Entry 7DG2 (X-ray diffraction, 1.70 A resolution); this record covers chains A and C of the 3 polymer chains in the assembly.

[Chain A]
Molecule: Non-structural maintenance of chromosomes element 1 homolog
From: Xenopus laevis
Notes: EC 2.3.2.27
UniProt: Q6PAF4 (NSE1_XENLA); residue numbers follow UniProt; this construct covers 3-248
Chain sequence (247 residues; each row starts with the number of its first residue):
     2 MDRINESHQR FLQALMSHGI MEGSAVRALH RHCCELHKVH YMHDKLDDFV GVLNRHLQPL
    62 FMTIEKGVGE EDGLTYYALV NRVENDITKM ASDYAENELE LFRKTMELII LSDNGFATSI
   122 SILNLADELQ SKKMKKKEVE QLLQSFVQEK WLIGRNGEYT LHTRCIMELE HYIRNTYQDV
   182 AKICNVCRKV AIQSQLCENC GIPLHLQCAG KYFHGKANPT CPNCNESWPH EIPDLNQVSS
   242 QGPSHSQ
Disordered / not traced: 216, 234-248
Construct notes: expression tag (2)
Bound ions: Zn2+ site 1: Cys185, Cys188, His206, Cys209; Zn2+ site 2: Cys198, Cys201, Cys222, Cys225
Swiss-Prot annotation at these positions:
  - zinc finger: Cys185 to Asn226 (RING-type)

[Chain C]
Molecule: MAGE domain-containing protein
From: Xenopus laevis
UniProt: A0A1L8G3Z0 (A0A1L8G3Z0_XENLA); numbering as in UniProt (aligned over 45-260)
Chain sequence (217 residues; each row starts with the number of its first residue):
    44 MQNHSQEQVN LKVGEVVQYL LIKDQKKLPI KRADIVRSVI KEYKDIYPEI IHRAQITLQQ
   104 VFGFQLEEID TKSHIYILTN KLQRVQGDGM RVDENTSKLG LLMVILSLIF MKGNTAKESA
   164 IWEMLRRLRI EPGEMHSEFG DVKKLVTEEF VKQKYLEYNK VPHIDPVEYE FRWGQRAFKE
   224 TSKMKVLEFV SKIQQKDPKS WTTQYKDAQE QTQVAGR
Disordered / not traced: 44-46, 254-260
Construct notes: expression tag (44)
From the paper describing this entry:
  - contacts within the chain: Phe153-Leu230, Met154-Leu230, Trp165-Pro175, Leu230-Trp244, Leu230-Tyr248
  - mutagenesis - K187E/K195E (Kd 4.10 uM): decreased binding to DNA
  - disease-associated variants - P175L, L230F: decreased binding to Non-structural maintenance of chromosomes element 4 (proposed by the authors, not directly observed)

[How chain A and chain C interact]
Contacting residue pairs - 53 pairs, chain A then chain C:
  Ile5(A) - Gln103(C)
  Ile5(A) - Val104(C)  hydrophobic
  Glu7(A) - Leu125(C)
  Gln10(A) - Gln102(C)  hydrogen bond (side chain-backbone)
  Gln10(A) - Gln103(C)  hydrogen bond (side chain-backbone)
  Gln10(A) - Val104(C)
  Gln10(A) - Phe105(C)
  Gln10(A) - Gly106(C)
  Gln10(A) - Leu125(C)
  Arg11(A) - Leu125(C)
  Arg11(A) - Gln126(C)  hydrogen bond (side chain-backbone)
  Arg11(A) - Asp131(C)
  Leu13(A) - Val104(C)
  Leu13(A) - Phe105(C)  hydrophobic
  Gln14(A) - Phe105(C)  hydrogen bond (side chain-backbone)
  Gln14(A) - Gly106(C)
  Gln14(A) - Phe107(C)
  Gln14(A) - Asn123(C)  hydrogen bond
  Gln14(A) - Leu125(C)
  Gln14(A) - Met133(C)
  Ala15(A) - Gly132(C)
  Met17(A) - Phe105(C)  hydrophobic
  Met17(A) - Phe107(C)  hydrophobic
  Ser18(A) - Met133(C)
  Ser18(A) - Arg134(C)  hydrogen bond (side chain-backbone)
  His19(A) - Gly132(C)  hydrogen bond (side chain-backbone)
  His19(A) - Met133(C)
  His19(A) - Arg134(C)
  His33(A) - Gly130(C)  hydrogen bond (side chain-backbone)
  His57(A) - Val104(C)
  Leu58(A) - Val104(C)  hydrophobic
  Leu58(A) - Phe105(C)  hydrophobic
  Leu61(A) - Gly57(C)
  Leu61(A) - Val60(C)  hydrophobic
  Leu61(A) - Gln61(C)
  Leu61(A) - Phe105(C)  hydrophobic
  Phe62(A) - Gln61(C)
  Met63(A) - Phe105(C)  hydrophobic
  Val84(A) - Gln61(C)
  Asn86(A) - Gln61(C)
  Ile88(A) - Glu58(C)
  Ile88(A) - Tyr62(C)
  Ile88(A) - Ile65(C)
  Thr89(A) - Ile65(C)
  Met91(A) - Tyr62(C)  hydrophobic
  Met91(A) - Ile65(C)
  Met91(A) - Lys66(C)
  Ala92(A) - Ile65(C)
  Ala92(A) - Gln68(C)
  Ser93(A) - Gln68(C)  hydrogen bond (backbone-side chain)
  Ser93(A) - Lys69(C)
  Gln149(A) - Arg134(C)  hydrogen bond (backbone-side chain)
  Lys151(A) - Arg134(C)
Also at the interface, not in a pair above, chain A (32 interface residues in all): Leu30, Leu37, His38, Leu54, Pro60, Asp94, Glu150
Also at the interface, not in a pair above, chain C (30 interface residues in all): Leu64, Val82, Thr100, Arg127, Val128, Asp136, Glu137
Interface features reported in the paper:
  - pairs named by the authors: Leu61(A)-Val60(C), Leu61(A)-Gln61(C), Ile88(A)-Ile65(C), Met91(A)-Tyr62(C)
  - interface residues, chain A: Arg11(A), His19(A), His33(A)

[In short]
The interface between chain A and chain C involves 32 residues on one side and 30 on the other, with 10
hydrogen bonds. Polar pairs include Gln10(A)-Gln102(C), Gln10(A)-Gln103(C) and Arg11(A)-Gln126(C). The paper
describes contacts between Leu61(A) and Val60(C), Leu61(A) and Gln61(C) and Ile88(A) and Ile65(C) among
others. From the paper: P175L and L230F of chain C reduce binding to Non-structural maintenance of chromosomes
element 4; interface residues Arg11(A), His19(A) and His33(A).
Chain A is Non-structural maintenance of chromosomes element 1 homolog and chain C is MAGE domain-containing
protein, both from Xenopus laevis; the structure, Nse1-Nse3-Nse4 complex, was determined by X-ray diffraction.
